1Y0T - chains C and D of the 4 polymer chains in the assembly; structure by X-ray diffraction, 2.14 A resolution.

# Chain C
Protein: Hemoglobin alpha chain
Organism: Homo sapiens
UniProtKB: P69905 (HBA_HUMAN); residue numbers follow UniProt; this construct covers 1-141
Sequence (141 residues; row label = number of the first residue in the row):
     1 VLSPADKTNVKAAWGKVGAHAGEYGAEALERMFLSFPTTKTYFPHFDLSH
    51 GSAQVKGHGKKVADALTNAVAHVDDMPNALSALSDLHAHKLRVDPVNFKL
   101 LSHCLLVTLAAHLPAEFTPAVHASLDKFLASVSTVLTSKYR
Bound ions: heme Fe near H87 (its only coordinating residue here)
Small-molecule neighbours: heme (HEM): M32, T39, Y42, F43, H45, F46, H58, K61, V62, A65, L66, L83, L86, H87, L91, V93, N97, F98, L101, V132, L136
UniProt features mapped onto this chain:
  - site: K61 (Not glycated)
  - natural variant: D6 (A6D: In J-Toronto; this construct carries the variant), A13 (A13D: In J-Paris 1/J-Aljezur), E27 (A27E: In Shenyang; this construct carries the variant), K61 (K61N: In Zambia; deletion: In Clinic), D64 (A64D: In Pontoise; this construct carries the variant), D75 (D75A: In Lille; D75G: In Chapel Hill; D75N: In G-Pest), A111 (A111D: In Petah Tikva)

# Chain D
Protein: Hemoglobin beta chain
Organism: Homo sapiens
UniProtKB: P68871 (HBB_HUMAN); residues 1-146 here = UniProt positions 1-146
Sequence (146 residues; each row starts with the number of its first residue):
     1 MHLTPEEKSAVTALWGKVNVDEVGGEALGRLLVVYPWTQRFFESFGDLST
    51 PDAVMGNPKVKAHGKKVLGAFSDGLAHLDNLKGTFATLSELHCDKLHVDP
   101 ENFRLLGNVLVCVLAHHFGKEFTPPVQAAYQKVVAGVANALAHKYH
Sequence notes: engineered mutation M1 (Val in P68871)
Bound ions: heme Fe near H92 (its only coordinating residue here)
Small-molecule neighbours: heme (HEM): L31, T38, F41, F42, F45, H63, K66, V67, A70, F71, F85, L88, L91, H92, L96, V98, N102, F103, L106, V137, L141
UniProt features mapped onto this chain:
  - natural variant: L3 (H3L: In Graz; this construct carries the variant), E7 (E7A: In G-Makassar; E7K: In Hb C; E7Q: In Machida; E7V: In SKCA), K8 (E8K: In G-Siriraj; this construct carries the variant), V11 (A11V: In Iraq-Halabja; this construct carries the variant), G16 (W16G: In Randwick; this construct carries the variant), V23 (E23V: In D-Granada; this construct carries the variant), G24 (V24G: In Miyashiro; this construct carries the variant), G25 (G25D: In Moscva; G25R: In Riverdale-Bronx; G25V: In Savannah), L32 (L32P: In Yokohama), V33 (L33V: In Muscat; this construct carries the variant), R40 (Q40R: In Tianshui; this construct carries the variant), F42 (F42Y: In Mequon; deletion: In Bruxelles), 11 further natural variant entries in UniProt

# Chain C / chain D interface
Pairs across the interface (35; chain C residue first):
  E30(C) - P124(D)
  R31(C) - F122(D)  hydrogen bond (side chain-backbone)
  R31(C) - T123(D)
  R31(C) - P124(D)
  R31(C) - Q127(D)  hydrogen bond
  L34(C) - P124(D)  hydrophobic
  L34(C) - A128(D)
  S35(C) - Q127(D)
  S35(C) - A128(D)
  S35(C) - Q131(D)
  F36(C) - Q131(D)
  H103(C) - N108(D)
  H103(C) - Q127(D)
  H103(C) - Q131(D)  hydrogen bond
  C104(C) - Q127(D)
  V107(C) - V111(D)  hydrophobic
  V107(C) - C112(D)  hydrophobic
  V107(C) - A115(D)
  V107(C) - Q127(D)
  A110(C) - C112(D)
  A110(C) - H116(D)
  A111(C) - A115(D)
  A111(C) - G119(D)
  P114(C) - H116(D)
  F117(C) - R30(D)  hydrogen bond (backbone-side chain)
  F117(C) - H116(D)
  T118(C) - R30(D)
  P119(C) - R30(D)
  P119(C) - V33(D)
  H122(C) - R30(D)  hydrogen bond
  H122(C) - V34(D)
  H122(C) - C112(D)
  A123(C) - V34(D)
  D126(C) - V34(D)
  D126(C) - Y35(D)
Also at the interface, not in a pair above, chain C (19 interface residues in all): L106, A120
Also at the interface, not in a pair above, chain D (20 interface residues in all): P51, M55, K120, P125

# Summary
19 residues of chain C and 20 residues of chain D are in contact, with 5 hydrogen bonds. Polar pairs include
R31(C)-F122(D), R31(C)-Q127(D) and H103(C)-Q131(D). Chain C binds heme. Bound to chain D: heme.
Chain C is Hemoglobin alpha chain and chain D is Hemoglobin beta chain, both from Homo sapiens; the structure,
T-to-T(High) Quaternary Transitions in Human Hemoglobin: betaV1M deoxy low-salt (1 test set), was determined
by X-ray diffraction, deposited together with 1XXT, 1XY0, 1XZ5, 1XZ7, 1XZU, 1XZV and 45 further entries.
